7ZNL - chains E and F of the 28 polymer chains in the assembly; structure by electron microscopy, 3.45 A resolution.

# Chain E
Molecule: THO complex subunit 5 homolog
Organism: Homo sapiens
UniProt: Q13769 (THOC5_HUMAN); residues 1-683 here = UniProt positions 1-683
Sequence (683 residues; numbered 1 to 683; the number before each row is that of its first residue):
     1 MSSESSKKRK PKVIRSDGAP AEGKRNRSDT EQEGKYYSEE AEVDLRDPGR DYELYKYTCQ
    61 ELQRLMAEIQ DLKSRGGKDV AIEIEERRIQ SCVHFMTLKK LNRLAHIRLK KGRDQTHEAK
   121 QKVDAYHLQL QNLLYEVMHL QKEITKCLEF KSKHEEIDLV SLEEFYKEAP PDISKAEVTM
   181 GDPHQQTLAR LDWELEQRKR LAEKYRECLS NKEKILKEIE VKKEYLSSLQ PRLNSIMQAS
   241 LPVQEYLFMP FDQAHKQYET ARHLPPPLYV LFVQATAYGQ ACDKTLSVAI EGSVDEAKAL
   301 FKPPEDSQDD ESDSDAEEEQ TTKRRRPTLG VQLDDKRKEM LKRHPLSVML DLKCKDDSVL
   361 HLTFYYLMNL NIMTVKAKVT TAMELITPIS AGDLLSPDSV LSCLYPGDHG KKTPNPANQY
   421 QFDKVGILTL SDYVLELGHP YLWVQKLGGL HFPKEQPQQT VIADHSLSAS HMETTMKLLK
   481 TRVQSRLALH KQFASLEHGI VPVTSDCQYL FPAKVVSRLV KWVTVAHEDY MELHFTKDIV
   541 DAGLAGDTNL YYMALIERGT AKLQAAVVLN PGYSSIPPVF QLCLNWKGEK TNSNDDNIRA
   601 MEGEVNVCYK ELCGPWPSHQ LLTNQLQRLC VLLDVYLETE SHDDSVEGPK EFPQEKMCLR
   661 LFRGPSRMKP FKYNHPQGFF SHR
Unresolved in the structure: 1-37, 48-51, 76-79, 145-188, 248-251, 300-332, 426-429, 454-461, 643-649
UniProt features mapped onto this chain:
  - motif: Lys7 to Lys10 (Nuclear localization signal)
  - modified residue: Ser2 (N-acetylserine), Ser5 (Phosphoserine), Ser6 (Phosphoserine), Tyr225 (Phosphotyrosine), Ser307 (Phosphoserine), Ser312 (Phosphoserine), Ser314 (Phosphoserine), Thr328 (Phosphothreonine)
  - cross-link: Lys153 (Glycyl lysine isopeptide (Lys-Gly) (interchain with G-Cter in SUMO2))

# Chain F
Molecule: THO complex subunit 6 homolog
Organism: Homo sapiens
UniProt: Q86W42 (THOC6_HUMAN); residues 1-341 here = UniProt positions 1-341
Sequence (341 residues; each row starts with the number of its first residue):
     1 MERAVPLAVP LGQTEVFQAL QRLHMTIFSQ SVSPCGKFLA AGNNYGQIAI FSLSSALSSE
    61 AKEESKKPVV TFQAHDGPVY SMVSTDRHLL SAGDGEVKAW LWAEMLKKGC KELWRRQPPY
   121 RTSLEVPEIN ALLLVPKENS LILAGGDCQL HTMDLETGTF TRVLRGHTDY IHCLALRERS
   181 PEVLSGGEDG AVRLWDLRTA KEVQTIEVYK HEECSRPHNG RWIGCLATDS DWMVCGGGPA
   241 LTLWHLRSST PTTIFPIRAP QKHVTFYQDL ILSAGQGRCV NQWQLSGELK AQVPGSSPGL
   301 LSLSLNQQPA APECKVLTAA GNSCRVDVFT NLGYRAFSLS F
Unresolved in the structure: 1-4
UniProt features mapped onto this chain:
  - modified residue: Ser180 (Phosphoserine)

# Chain E / chain F interface
Residue-residue contacts - 49 pairs, chain E then chain F:
  Pro406(E) - Leu11(F)
  Pro406(E) - Gly12(F)
  Gly407(E) - Leu11(F)
  Asp538(E) - Leu23(F)
  Ile539(E) - Leu23(F)  hydrophobic
  Val540(E) - Pro6(F)
  Asp541(E) - Val5(F)
  Ala542(E) - Ala8(F)
  Gly543(E) - Pro6(F)
  Gly543(E) - Val9(F)
  Gly543(E) - Pro10(F)
  Leu544(E) - Pro10(F)  hydrophobic
  Ser575(E) - Gln13(F)  hydrogen bond (backbone-side chain)
  Ile576(E) - Val16(F)  hydrophobic
  Val579(E) - Leu20(F)  hydrophobic
  Asp596(E) - Asn322(F)  hydrogen bond
  Arg599(E) - Leu23(F)  hydrogen bond (side chain-backbone)
  Arg599(E) - His24(F)
  Arg599(E) - Met25(F)  hydrogen bond (side chain-backbone)
  Arg599(E) - Thr26(F)
  Glu602(E) - His24(F)  salt bridge
  Gly603(E) - His24(F)
  Asn606(E) - His24(F)  hydrogen bond
  Val607(E) - Phe17(F)
  Val607(E) - Leu20(F)
  Val607(E) - Gln21(F)
  Val607(E) - His24(F)
  Tyr609(E) - Gln13(F)
  Tyr609(E) - Phe17(F)  hydrophobic
  Arg660(E) - Glu125(F)
  Arg660(E) - Glu128(F)  salt bridge
  Arg660(E) - Gly146(F)
  Arg660(E) - Tyr170(F)
  Phe662(E) - Tyr170(F)
  Arg663(E) - Glu125(F)
  Arg663(E) - Val126(F)  hydrogen bond (side chain-backbone)
  Arg663(E) - Pro127(F)
  Arg663(E) - Glu128(F)  salt bridge
  Gly664(E) - Tyr80(F)
  Gly664(E) - Glu128(F)  hydrogen bond (backbone-side chain)
  Gly664(E) - Asn130(F)
  Gly664(E) - Tyr170(F)
  Gly664(E) - His172(F)
  Pro665(E) - Tyr80(F)
  Pro665(E) - Asn130(F)
  Pro665(E) - Lys262(F)
  Arg667(E) - Tyr170(F)
  Arg667(E) - Glu188(F)  salt bridge
  Arg667(E) - Trp222(F)
Interface residues without a listed pair, chain E (27 interface residues in all): Ser593, Ser666
Interface residues without a listed pair, chain F (34 interface residues in all): Phe28, Tyr45, Asp94, Pro298, Ser323

# Summary
27 residues of chain E and 34 residues of chain F are in contact, with 7 hydrogen bonds and 4 salt bridges.
Polar pairs include Glu602(E)-His24(F), Arg660(E)-Glu128(F) and Arg663(E)-Glu128(F).
Here chain E is THO complex subunit 5 homolog and chain F is THO complex subunit 6 homolog, both from Homo
sapiens. Entry 7ZNL (Structure of the human TREX core THO-UAP56 complex) was determined by electron
microscopy.
